8W5L - chains B and L of the 5 polymer chains in the assembly; structure by electron microscopy, 2.80 A resolution.

[Chain B]
Name: Minor capsid protein A1
From: Escherichia phage Qbeta
UniProtKB: Q8LTE1 (A1_BPQBE); residues 0-132 here correspond to UniProt positions 1-133 (UniProt number = residue number + 1)
Sequence (133 residues; numbered 0 to 132; the number before each row is that of its first residue; numbering starts at 0):
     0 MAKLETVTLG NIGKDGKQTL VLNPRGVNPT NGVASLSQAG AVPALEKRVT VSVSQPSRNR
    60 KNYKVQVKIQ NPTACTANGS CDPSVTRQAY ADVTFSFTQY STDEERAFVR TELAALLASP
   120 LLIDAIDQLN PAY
Not modelled in the structure: 0

[Chain L]
Name: Light chain of Ab16
From: Mus musculus
Sequence (114 residues; row label = number of the first residue in the row):
     1 VHSNIVLTQS PASLAVSLGQ RATISCRASE SVDNSGNNFM HWYQQKPGQP PKLLIYLASN
    61 LESGVPARFS GSGSRTDFTL TIDPVEADDF ATYYCQQNNE VPLTFGAGTK LEIK
Not modelled in the structure: 1-3, 112-114
Disulfide bonds: Cys26-Cys95

[Chain B / chain L interface]
Contacting residue pairs - 9 pairs, chain B then chain L:
  Thr5(B) - Tyr56(L)
  Lys16(B) - Asn34(L)
  Thr18(B) - Asn34(L)
  Thr18(B) - Ser35(L)
  Thr18(B) - Asn37(L)  hydrogen bond
  Thr18(B) - Phe39(L)
  Leu19(B) - Asn37(L)
  Val20(B) - Asn37(L)
  Val20(B) - Leu57(L)  hydrophobic
Other interface residues (no listed pair), chain B (7 interface residues in all): Thr7, Gln17

[Overview]
7 residues of chain B and 6 residues of chain L are in contact, with 1 hydrogen bond. Its one hydrogen-bonded
contact is Thr18(B)-Asn37(L).
Chain B is Minor capsid protein A1 (Escherichia phage Qbeta) and chain L is Light chain of Ab16 (Mus
musculus); the structure, Cryo-EM structure of Qb-Ab16, was determined by electron microscopy together with
8W5D, 8W5E, 8W5F, 8W5G, 8W5M, 8W5N and 8 further entries from the same study.
